Entry 5T6W (X-ray diffraction, 1.90 A resolution); this record covers chains A and B of the 3 polymer chains in the assembly.

== Chain A ==
Name: HLA class I histocompatibility antigen, B-57 alpha chain
From: Homo sapiens
UniProt: P18465 (1B57_HUMAN); residues 1-276 here correspond to UniProt positions 25-300 (UniProt number = residue number + 24)
Chain sequence (276 residues; each row starts with the number of its first residue):
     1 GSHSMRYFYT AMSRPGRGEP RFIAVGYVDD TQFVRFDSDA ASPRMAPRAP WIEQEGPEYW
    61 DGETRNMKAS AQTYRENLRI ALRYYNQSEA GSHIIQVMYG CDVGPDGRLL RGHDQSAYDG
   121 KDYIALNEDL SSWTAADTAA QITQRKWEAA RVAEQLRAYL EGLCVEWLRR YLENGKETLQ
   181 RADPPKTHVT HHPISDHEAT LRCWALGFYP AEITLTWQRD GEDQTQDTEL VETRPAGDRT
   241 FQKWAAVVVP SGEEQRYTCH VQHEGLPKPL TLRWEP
Not modelled in the structure: 276
Disulfides: Cys101-Cys164, Cys203-Cys259

== Chain B ==
Name: Beta-2-microglobulin
From: Homo sapiens
UniProt: P61769 (B2MG_HUMAN); residues 1-99 here correspond to UniProt positions 21-119 (UniProt number = residue number + 20)
Chain sequence (99 residues; numbered 1 to 99; the number before each row is that of its first residue):
     1 IQRTPKIQVY SRHPAENGKS NFLNCYVSGF HPSDIEVDLL KNGERIEKVE HSDLSFSKDW
    61 SFYLLYYTEF TPTEKDEYAC RVNHVTLSQP KIVKWDRDM
Disulfides: Cys25-Cys80
UniProt features mapped onto this chain:
  - modified residue: Gln2 (Pyrrolidone carboxylic acid)
  - glycosylation: Ile1 (N-linked (Glc) (glycation) isoleucine), Lys19 (N-linked (Glc) (glycation) lysine), Lys41 (N-linked (Glc) (glycation) lysine), Lys48 (N-linked (Glc) (glycation) lysine), Lys58 (N-linked (Glc) (glycation) lysine), Lys91 (N-linked (Glc) (glycation) lysine), Lys94 (N-linked (Glc) (glycation) lysine)

== Chain A / chain B interface ==
Residue-residue contacts (57):
  Phe8(A) with Phe56(B), hydrophobic
  Tyr9(A) with Phe56(B)
  Thr10(A) with Phe56(B); Phe62(B)
  Met12(A) with Ser33(B), hydrogen bond; Leu54(B), hydrophobic
  Arg17(A) with Asp34(B), salt bridge
  Ile23(A) with Leu54(B)
  Val25(A) with Asp53(B); Leu54(B); Ser55(B)
  Tyr27(A) with Ser55(B); Tyr63(B), hydrogen bond
  Gln32(A) with Asp53(B), hydrogen bond
  Arg35(A) with Asp53(B), salt bridge
  Arg48(A) with Asp53(B), salt bridge
  Ile94(A) with His31(B); Pro32(B), hydrophobic; Ser33(B)
  Gln96(A) with His31(B), hydrogen bond; Phe56(B); Trp60(B), hydrogen bond (side chain-backbone); Phe62(B)
  Val97(A) with Phe56(B)
  Met98(A) with Phe56(B), hydrophobic; Lys58(B); Trp60(B), hydrophobic
  Gln115(A) with Trp60(B)
  Ser116(A) with Trp60(B)
  Ala117(A) with Trp60(B), hydrophobic
  Asp119(A) with His31(B)
  Gly120(A) with Arg3(B), hydrogen bond (backbone-side chain); His31(B), hydrogen bond (backbone-side chain); Trp60(B)
  Asp122(A) with Trp60(B), hydrogen bond
  His192(A) with Asp98(B), salt bridge
  Trp204(A) with Met99(B)
  Leu206(A) with Pro14(B), hydrophobic
  Val231(A) with Gln8(B)
  Glu232(A) with Lys6(B), salt bridge; Gln8(B), hydrogen bond (backbone-side chain); Tyr26(B); Ser28(B), hydrogen bond
  Thr233(A) with Tyr26(B)
  Arg234(A) with Gln8(B), hydrogen bond; Tyr10(B)
  Pro235(A) with Tyr10(B), hydrogen bond (backbone-side chain); Tyr26(B); Leu65(B), hydrophobic
  Ala236(A) with Arg12(B), hydrogen bond (backbone-side chain); Asn24(B), hydrogen bond (backbone-side chain)
  Gly237(A) with Arg12(B), hydrogen bond (backbone-side chain)
  Asp238(A) with Arg12(B); His13(B)
  Gln242(A) with Tyr10(B); Ser11(B), hydrogen bond (side chain-backbone); Arg12(B), hydrogen bond (side chain-backbone)
Interface residues without a listed pair, chain A (35 interface residues in all): Arg202, Trp244
Interface residues without a listed pair, chain B (29 interface residues in all): Ile1, Ser57, Asp59

== In short ==
35 residues of chain A face 29 of chain B across their interface; the contacts include 17 hydrogen bonds and 5
salt bridges. Polar contacts include Arg17(A)-Asp34(B), Arg35(A)-Asp53(B) and Arg48(A)-Asp53(B).
Here chain A is HLA class I histocompatibility antigen, B-57 alpha chain and chain B is Beta-2-microglobulin,
both from Homo sapiens. Entry 5T6W (HLA-B*57:01 presenting SSTRGISQLW) was determined by X-ray diffraction
(same publication as 5T6X, 5T6Y, 5T6Z and 5T70).
